PDB entry 8KG9 | electron microscopy, 4.52 A resolution (low resolution: residue-level contacts below are approximate; hydrogen-bond / salt-bridge calls are withheld) | chains M and N of the 18 polymer chains in the assembly

# Chain M
Name: DNA polymerase epsilon catalytic subunit A
Organism: Saccharomyces cerevisiae S288C
UniProt: P21951 (DPOE_YEAST); numbering as in UniProt (aligned over 1-2222)
Amino-acid sequence (2222 residues; each row starts with the number of its first residue):
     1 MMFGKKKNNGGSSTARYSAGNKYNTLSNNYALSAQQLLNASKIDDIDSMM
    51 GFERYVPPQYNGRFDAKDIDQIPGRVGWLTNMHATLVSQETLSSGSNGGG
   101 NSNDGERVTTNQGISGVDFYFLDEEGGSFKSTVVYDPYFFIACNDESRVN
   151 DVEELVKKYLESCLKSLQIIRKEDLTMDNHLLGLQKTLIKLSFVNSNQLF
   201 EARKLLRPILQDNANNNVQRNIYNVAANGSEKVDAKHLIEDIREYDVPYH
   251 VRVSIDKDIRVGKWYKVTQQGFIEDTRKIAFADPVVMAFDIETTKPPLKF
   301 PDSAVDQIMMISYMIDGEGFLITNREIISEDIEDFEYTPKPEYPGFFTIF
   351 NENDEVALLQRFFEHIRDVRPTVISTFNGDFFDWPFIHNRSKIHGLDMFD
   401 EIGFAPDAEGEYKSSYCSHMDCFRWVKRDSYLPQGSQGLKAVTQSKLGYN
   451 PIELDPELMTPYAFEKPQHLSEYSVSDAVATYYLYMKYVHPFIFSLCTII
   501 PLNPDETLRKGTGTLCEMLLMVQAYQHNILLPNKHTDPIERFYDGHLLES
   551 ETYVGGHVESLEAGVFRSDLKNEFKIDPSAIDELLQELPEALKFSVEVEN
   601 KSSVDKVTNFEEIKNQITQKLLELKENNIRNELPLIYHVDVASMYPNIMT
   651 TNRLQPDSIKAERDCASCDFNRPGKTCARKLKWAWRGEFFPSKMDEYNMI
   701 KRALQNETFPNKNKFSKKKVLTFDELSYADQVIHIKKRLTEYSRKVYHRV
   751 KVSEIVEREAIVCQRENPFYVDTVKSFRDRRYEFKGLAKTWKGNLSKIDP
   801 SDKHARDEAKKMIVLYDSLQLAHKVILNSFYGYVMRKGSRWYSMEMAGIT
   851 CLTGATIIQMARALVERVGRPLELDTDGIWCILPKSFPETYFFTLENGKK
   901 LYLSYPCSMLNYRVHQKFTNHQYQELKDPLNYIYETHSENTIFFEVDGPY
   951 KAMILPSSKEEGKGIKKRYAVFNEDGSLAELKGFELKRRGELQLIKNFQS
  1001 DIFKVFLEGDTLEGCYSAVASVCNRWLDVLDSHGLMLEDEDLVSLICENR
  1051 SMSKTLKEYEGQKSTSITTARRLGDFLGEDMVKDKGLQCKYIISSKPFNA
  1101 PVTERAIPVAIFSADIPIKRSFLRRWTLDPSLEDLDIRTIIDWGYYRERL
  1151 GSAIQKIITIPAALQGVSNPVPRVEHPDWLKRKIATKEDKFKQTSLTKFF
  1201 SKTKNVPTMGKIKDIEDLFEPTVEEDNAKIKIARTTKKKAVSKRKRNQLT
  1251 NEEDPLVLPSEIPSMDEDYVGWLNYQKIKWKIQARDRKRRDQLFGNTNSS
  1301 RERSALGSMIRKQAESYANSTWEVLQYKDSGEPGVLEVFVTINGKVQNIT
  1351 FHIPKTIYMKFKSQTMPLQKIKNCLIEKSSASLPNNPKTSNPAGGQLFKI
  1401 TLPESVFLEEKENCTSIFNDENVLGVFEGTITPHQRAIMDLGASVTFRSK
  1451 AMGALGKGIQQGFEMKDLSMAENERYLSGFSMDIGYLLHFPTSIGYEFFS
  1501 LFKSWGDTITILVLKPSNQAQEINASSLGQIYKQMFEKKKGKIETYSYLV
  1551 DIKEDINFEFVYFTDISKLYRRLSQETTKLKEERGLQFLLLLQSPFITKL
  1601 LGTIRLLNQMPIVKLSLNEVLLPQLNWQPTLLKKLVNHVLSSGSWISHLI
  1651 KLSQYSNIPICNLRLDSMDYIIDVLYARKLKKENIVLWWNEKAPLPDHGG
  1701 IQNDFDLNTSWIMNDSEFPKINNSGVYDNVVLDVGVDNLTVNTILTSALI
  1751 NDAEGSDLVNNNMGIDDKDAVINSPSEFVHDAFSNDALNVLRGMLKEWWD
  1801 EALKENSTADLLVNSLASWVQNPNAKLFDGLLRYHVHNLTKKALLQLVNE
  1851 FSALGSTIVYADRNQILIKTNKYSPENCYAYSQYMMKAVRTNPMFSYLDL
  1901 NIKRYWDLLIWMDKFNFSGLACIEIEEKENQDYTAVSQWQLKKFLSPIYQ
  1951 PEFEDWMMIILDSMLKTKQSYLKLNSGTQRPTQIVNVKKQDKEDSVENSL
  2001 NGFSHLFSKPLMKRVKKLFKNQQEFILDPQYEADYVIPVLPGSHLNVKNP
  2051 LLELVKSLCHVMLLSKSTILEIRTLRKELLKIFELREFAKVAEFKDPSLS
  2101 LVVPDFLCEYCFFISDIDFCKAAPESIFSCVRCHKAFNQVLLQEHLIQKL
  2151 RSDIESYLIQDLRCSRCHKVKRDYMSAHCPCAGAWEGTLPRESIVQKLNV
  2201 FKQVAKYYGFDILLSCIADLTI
Unresolved in the structure: 1-1315, 1393-1403, 1447-1475, 1623, 1750-1783, 1977-1996
Bound ions: Zn2+ site 1: C2108, C2111, C2130, C2133; Zn2+ site 2: C2164, C2167, C2179, C2181
Curated features (UniProtKB/Swiss-Prot):
  - zinc finger: C2108 to C2133 (CysA-type)
  - motif: C2164 to C2181 (CysB motif)
  - binding site (Zn(2+)): C2108, C2111, C2130, C2133
  - binding site ([4Fe-4S] cluster): C2164, C2167, C2179, C2181

# Chain N
Name: DNA polymerase epsilon subunit B
Organism: Saccharomyces cerevisiae S288C
UniProt: P24482 (DPB2_YEAST); residues 1-689 here = UniProt positions 1-689
Amino-acid sequence (689 residues; row label = number of the first residue in the row):
     1 MFGSGNVLPVKIQPPLLRPLAYRVLSRKYGLSIKSDGLSALAEFVGTNIG
    51 ANWRQGPATIKFLEQFAAVWKQQERGLFIDQSGVKEVIQEMKEREKVEWS
   101 HEHPIQHEENILGRTDDDENNSDDEMPIAADSSLQNVSLSSPMRQPTERD
   151 EYKQPFKPESSKALDWRDYFKVINASQQQRFSYNPHKMQFIFVPNKKQNG
   201 LGGIAGFLPDIEDKVQMFLTRYYLTNDRVMRNENFQNSDMFNPLSSMVSL
   251 QNELSNTNRQQQSSSMSITPIKNLLGRDAQNFLLLGLLNKNFKGNWSLED
   301 PSGSVEIDISQTIPTQGHYYVPGCMVLVEGIYYSVGNKFHVTSMTLPPGE
   351 RREITLETIGNLDLLGIHGISNNNFIARLDKDLKIRLHLLEKELTDHKFV
   401 ILGANLFLDDLKIMTALSKILQKLNDDPPTLLIWQGSFTSVPVFASMSSR
   451 NISSSTQFKNNFDALATLLSRFDNLTENTTMIFIPGPNDLWGSMVSLGAS
   501 GTLPQDPIPSAFTKKINKVCKNVVWSSNPTRIAYLSQEIVIFRDDLSGRF
   551 KRHRLEFPFNESEDVYTENDNMMSKDTDIVPIDELVKEPDQLPQKVQETR
   601 KLVKTILDQGHLSPFLDSLRPISWDLDHTLTLCPIPSTMVLCDTTSAQFD
   651 LTYNGCKVINPGSFIHNRRARYMEYVPSSKKTIQEEIYI
Unresolved in the structure: 1-11, 99-164, 196-201, 238-262, 364-380, 560-593, 689
Curated features (UniProtKB/Swiss-Prot):
  - modified residue (Phosphoserine): S122, S141, S613

# How chain M and chain N interact
Residue-residue contacts - 87 pairs, chain M then chain N:
  K1411(M) - K595(N)
  K1411(M) - N667(N)
  P1595(M) - N451(N)
  K1614(M) - N451(N)
  L1617(M) - N451(N)
  L1665(M) - R450(N)
  D1666(M) - S448(N)
  D1666(M) - R450(N)
  S1667(M) - S448(N)
  K1692(M) - S440(N)
  K1692(M) - V441(N)
  K1692(M) - P442(N)
  K1692(M) - N488(N)
  P1694(M) - P442(N)
  P1694(M) - F444(N)
  P1694(M) - L497(N)
  L1695(M) - L497(N)
  L1695(M) - G498(N)
  I1701(M) - R552(N)
  N1703(M) - G498(N)
  N1703(M) - A499(N)
  F1705(M) - S618(N)
  F1705(M) - L619(N)
  F1705(M) - P621(N)
  D1706(M) - S618(N)
  M1713(M) - V495(N)
  N1822(M) - M447(N)
  N1822(M) - S448(N)
  P1823(M) - F444(N)
  P1823(M) - M447(N)
  N1824(M) - F444(N)
  N1824(M) - A445(N)
  N1824(M) - S446(N)
  E2109(M) - M447(N)
  N2138(M) - S449(N)
  L2141(M) - S446(N)
  E2144(M) - A445(N)
  E2144(M) - S446(N)
  E2144(M) - S453(N)
  E2144(M) - S455(N)
  H2145(M) - M447(N)
  I2147(M) - M494(N)
  Q2148(M) - M494(N)
  R2151(M) - F207(N)
  R2151(M) - M494(N)
  R2151(M) - D506(N)
  S2152(M) - M494(N)
  E2155(M) - V495(N)
  Y2157(M) - L208(N)
  Y2157(M) - P209(N)
  Y2157(M) - W624(N)
  L2158(M) - P209(N)
  L2158(M) - W624(N)
  Q2160(M) - K214(N)
  Q2160(M) - W624(N)
  L2162(M) - I211(N)
  L2162(M) - K214(N)
  K2171(M) - V215(N)
  D2173(M) - E299(N)
  Y2174(M) - F218(N)
  Y2174(M) - N289(N)
  Y2174(M) - E299(N)
  Y2174(M) - L616(N)
  M2175(M) - F218(N)
  M2175(M) - L219(N)
  M2175(M) - Y222(N)
  M2175(M) - E299(N)
  M2175(M) - D300(N)
  M2175(M) - P301(N)
  W2185(M) - I211(N)
  R2191(M) - A205(N)
  R2191(M) - L208(N)
  R2191(M) - D210(N)
  L2198(M) - I204(N)
  K2202(M) - I204(N)
  S2215(M) - A511(N)
  D2219(M) - W491(N)
  D2219(M) - P509(N)
  D2219(M) - S510(N)
  L2220(M) - I204(N)
  L2220(M) - F207(N)
  T2221(M) - G202(N)
  T2221(M) - G203(N)
  T2221(M) - I204(N)
  I2222(M) - G202(N)
  I2222(M) - G203(N)
  I2222(M) - F207(N)
Interface residues without a listed pair, chain M (55 interface residues in all): C1414, D1669, Q1821, L2107, V2140, I2154, I2159, E2186, C2216, A2218
Interface residues without a listed pair, chain N (54 interface residues in all): N195, G206, S496, Q594

# Overview
55 residues of chain M and 54 residues of chain N are in contact. C2108(M), C2111(M), C2130(M) and C2133(M)
coordinate Zn2+ site 1. From UniProt: 4 Zn2+-binding residues and 4 [4Fe-4S] cluster-binding residues on chain
M.
Chain M is DNA polymerase epsilon catalytic subunit A and chain N is DNA polymerase epsilon subunit B, both
from Saccharomyces cerevisiae S288C; the structure, Yeast replisome in state III, was determined by electron
microscopy, deposited together with 8W7S, 8KG6, 8KG8 and 8W7M.
